7BKE - chains C and c of the 9 polymer chains in the assembly; structure by electron microscopy, 2.80 A resolution.

Chain C (and c):
Name: CoB--CoM heterodisulfide reductase subunit C
Organism: Methanospirillum hungatei JF-1
Notes: chain c of this document is another copy of the same molecule, construct and numbering; everything in this record applies to it too
Reference sequence: Q2FKZ3 (Q2FKZ3_METHJ); residues 1-191 here = UniProt positions 1-191
Sequence (191 residues; each row starts with the number of its first residue):
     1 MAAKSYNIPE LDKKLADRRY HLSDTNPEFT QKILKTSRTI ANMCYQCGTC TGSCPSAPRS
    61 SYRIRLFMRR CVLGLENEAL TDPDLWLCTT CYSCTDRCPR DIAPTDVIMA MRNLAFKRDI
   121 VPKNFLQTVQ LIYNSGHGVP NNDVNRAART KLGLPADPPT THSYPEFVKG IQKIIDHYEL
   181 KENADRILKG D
Disordered / not traced: 1, 191
Ion coordination: 4Fe-4S cluster Fe site 1: Cys44, Cys47, Cys50, Cys98; 4Fe-4S cluster Fe site 2: Cys54, Cys88, Cys91, Cys94
Small-molecule neighbours:
  - 4Fe-4S cluster (SF4), molecule 1: Cys44, Tyr45, Gln46, Cys47, Gly48, Thr49, Cys50, Arg65, Met68, Cys98, Pro99, Arg100, Ile102, Pro104
  - 4Fe-4S cluster (SF4), molecule 2: Cys50, Ser53, Cys54, Pro55, Ser56, Tyr62, Ile64, Cys88, Thr89, Thr90, Cys91, Tyr92, Ser93, Cys94, Thr105

How chain C and chain c interact:
Pairs across the interface - 24 pairs, chain C then chain c:
  Ala2(C) - Pro58(c)
  Ala2(C) - Arg59(c)
  Lys14(C) - Arg59(c)
  Ala16(C) - Pro58(c)
  Asp17(C) - Pro58(c)
  Arg18(C) - Ala57(c)
  Arg18(C) - Pro58(c)  hydrogen bond (backbone-backbone)
  Arg18(C) - Arg59(c)  hydrogen bond (side chain-backbone)
  Arg18(C) - Ser60(c)  hydrogen bond (side chain-backbone)
  Arg18(C) - Ser61(c)
  Arg18(C) - Arg63(c)
  Arg19(C) - Pro58(c)
  Ala57(C) - Arg18(c)
  Pro58(C) - Ala2(c)
  Pro58(C) - Ala16(c)
  Pro58(C) - Asp17(c)
  Pro58(C) - Arg18(c)  hydrogen bond (backbone-backbone)
  Pro58(C) - Arg19(c)
  Arg59(C) - Ala2(c)
  Arg59(C) - Lys14(c)
  Arg59(C) - Arg18(c)  hydrogen bond (backbone-side chain)
  Ser60(C) - Arg18(c)  hydrogen bond (backbone-side chain)
  Ser61(C) - Arg18(c)
  Arg63(C) - Arg18(c)
Also at the interface, not in a pair above, chain C (14 interface residues in all): Ala3, Leu15
Also at the interface, not in a pair above, chain c (14 interface residues in all): Ala3, Leu15

In short:
Chain C and chain c each contribute 14 residues to their interface; the contacts include 6 hydrogen bonds.
Among the polar pairs are Arg18(C)-Arg59(c), Arg18(C)-Ser60(c) and Arg18(C)-Pro58(c). Bound to chain C: 4Fe-4S
cluster. Cys44(C), Cys47(C), Cys50(C) and Cys98(C) form the 4Fe-4S cluster Fe site 1.
Chain C and chain c are both CoB--CoM heterodisulfide reductase subunit C (Methanospirillum hungatei JF-1);
the structure, Formate dehydrogenase - heterodisulfide reductase - formylmethanofuran dehydrogenase complex
from Methanospirillum hungatei (heterodisulfide reductase core and ..., was determined by electron microscopy
together with 7BKB, 7BKC and 7BKD from the same study.
